Entry 2IZ1 (X-ray diffraction, 2.30 A resolution); this record covers chains A and B.

# Chain A (and B)
Name: 6-phosphogluconate dehydrogenase, decarboxylating
Source organism: Lactococcus lactis
Notes: EC 1.1.1.44; chain B of this document is another copy of the same molecule, construct and numbering; everything in this record applies to it too
UniProt: P96789 (6PGD_LACLM); residue numbers follow UniProt; this construct covers 1-472
Sequence (474 residues; each row starts with the number of its first residue; numbers below 1 keep their minus sign (His-1 is residue -1)):
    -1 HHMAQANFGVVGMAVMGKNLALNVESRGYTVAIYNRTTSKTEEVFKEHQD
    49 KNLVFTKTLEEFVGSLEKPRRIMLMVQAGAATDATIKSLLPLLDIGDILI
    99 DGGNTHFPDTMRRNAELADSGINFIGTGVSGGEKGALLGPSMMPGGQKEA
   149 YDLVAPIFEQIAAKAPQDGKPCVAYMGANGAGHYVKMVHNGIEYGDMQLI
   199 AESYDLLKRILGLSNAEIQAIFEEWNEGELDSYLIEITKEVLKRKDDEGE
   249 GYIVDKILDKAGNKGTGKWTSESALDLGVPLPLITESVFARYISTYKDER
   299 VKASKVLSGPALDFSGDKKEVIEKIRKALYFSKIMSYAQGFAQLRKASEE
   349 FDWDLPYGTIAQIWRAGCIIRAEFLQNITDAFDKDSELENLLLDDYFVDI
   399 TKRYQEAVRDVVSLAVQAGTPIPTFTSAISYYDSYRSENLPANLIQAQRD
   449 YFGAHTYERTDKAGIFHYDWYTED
Not modelled in the structure: -1 to 0, 471-472 (chain B: 471-472)
Differences from the reference sequence: expression tag (-1 to 0); conflict Phe43 (Tyr in P96789)
Residues lining bound ligands:
  - 2'-monophosphoadenosine-5'-diphosphate (ATR): Gly10, Met11, Ala12, Asn33, Arg34, Thr35, Met73, Val74, Gln75, Ala76, Ala79, Thr83, Lys262
  - 3,6,9,12,15,18-hexaoxaicosane-1,20-diol (P33): Pro164, Gln165, Asp229, Glu371
  - 4-phospho-D-erythronohydroxamic acid (RES): Asn102, Ser128, Lys184, His187, Asn188, Glu191, Tyr192, Gly260, Asn261, Lys262, Gly263, Thr264, Arg289, Ile367
Reported in the primary citation:
  - binding site for 4-phospho-D-erythronohydroxamic acid: Asn102, Gly130, Lys184, Asn188, Glu191, Tyr192, Gly263, Thr264, Arg289, Arg447, His453
  - catalytic residues: Lys184 (citing earlier work)
  - catalytic residues: Glu191 (proposed by the authors, not directly observed)

# How chain A and chain B interact
Pairs across the interface - 280 pairs, chain A then chain B:
  Val13(A) with Gly451(B)
  Gly130(A) with Phe450(B)
  Glu131(A) with Phe450(B), hydrogen bond (backbone-backbone); Tyr469(B)
  Lys132(A) with Tyr469(B)
  Glu191(A) with Phe450(B)
  Met195(A) with Ile443(B); Gln446(B); Arg447(B)
  Gln196(A) with Ile443(B)
  Ile198(A) with Leu442(B), hydrophobic; Gln446(B)
  Ala199(A) with Pro439(B); Ile443(B), hydrophobic
  Tyr202(A) with Pro439(B), hydrophobic; Asn441(B); Leu442(B), hydrophobic
  Asp203(A) with Pro439(B)
  Arg207(A) with Asn437(B), hydrogen bond (side chain-backbone)
  Tyr231(A) with Phe450(B)
  Ile235(A) with Tyr449(B), hydrophobic; Phe450(B), hydrophobic
  Thr236(A) with Gln446(B), hydrogen bond
  Glu238(A) with Tyr449(B)
  Val239(A) with Leu442(B), hydrophobic; Ala445(B), hydrophobic; Trp468(B), hydrophobic
  Arg242(A) with Tyr466(B); Asp467(B), hydrogen bond (side chain-backbone); Trp468(B)
  Lys243(A) with Tyr466(B), hydrogen bond (backbone-side chain)
  Asp244(A) with Arg457(B), salt bridge
  Asp245(A) with Arg457(B), salt bridge; Tyr466(B)
  Glu246(A) with Arg457(B); Lys460(B), salt bridge; Phe464(B)
  Ile251(A) with Tyr455(B); Arg457(B); Tyr466(B), hydrophobic; Trp468(B), hydrophobic
  Val252(A) with Asn441(B), hydrogen bond (backbone-side chain)
  Asp253(A) with Thr458(B)
  Lys254(A) with Arg457(B); Thr458(B), hydrogen bond (backbone-backbone)
  Ile255(A) with Asn441(B); Gln444(B); Ala445(B), hydrophobic; Tyr455(B), hydrophobic; Glu456(B); Thr458(B)
  Leu256(A) with Glu456(B), hydrogen bond (backbone-backbone); Arg457(B); Thr458(B)
  Asp257(A) with Glu436(B); Asn437(B); Leu438(B), hydrogen bond (side chain-backbone); Ala440(B); Asn441(B)
  Lys258(A) with Gln444(B), hydrogen bond (backbone-side chain)
  Ala259(A) with Gln444(B)
  Gly260(A) with Gln444(B), hydrogen bond (backbone-side chain); Arg447(B), hydrogen bond (backbone-side chain)
  Asn261(A) with Arg447(B)
  Lys262(A) with His453(B), hydrogen bond
  Lys266(A) with Leu273(B)
  Ser269(A) with Leu273(B)
  Glu270(A) with Glu270(B); Asp274(B)
  Ala272(A) with Tyr290(B)
  Leu273(A) with Lys266(B); Ser269(B); Glu270(B); Leu273(B), hydrophobic; Val286(B), hydrophobic; Phe287(B), hydrophobic; Tyr290(B), hydrogen bond (backbone-side chain)
  Asp274(A) with Lys266(B), salt bridge; Glu270(B)
  Gly276(A) with Tyr290(B); Tyr294(B)
  Val277(A) with Phe287(B); Tyr290(B); Tyr294(B)
  Pro278(A) with Phe287(B), hydrophobic; Ile291(B), hydrophobic; Tyr294(B)
  Leu279(A) with Phe287(B)
  Pro280(A) with Glu284(B); Phe287(B), hydrophobic
  Thr283(A) with Thr283(B); Phe287(B)
  Glu284(A) with Pro280(B); Glu284(B); Ser425(B), hydrogen bond
  Val286(A) with Leu273(B), hydrophobic
  Phe287(A) with Leu273(B), hydrophobic; Val277(B); Pro278(B), hydrophobic; Leu279(B); Pro280(B), hydrophobic; Thr283(B)
  Arg289(A) with Arg447(B)
  Tyr290(A) with Ala272(B); Leu273(B), hydrogen bond (side chain-backbone); Gly276(B); Val277(B)
  Ile291(A) with Pro278(B), hydrophobic; Tyr429(B), hydrophobic; Ser432(B); Tyr433(B)
  Ser292(A) with Ala440(B)
  Tyr294(A) with Gly276(B); Val277(B); Pro278(B)
  Lys295(A) with Glu436(B), hydrogen bond (side chain-backbone); Asn437(B), hydrogen bond
  Glu297(A) with Glu387(B); Asn388(B); Tyr433(B), hydrogen bond
  Arg298(A) with Tyr433(B); Ser435(B), hydrogen bond (side chain-backbone); Glu436(B), hydrogen bond (side chain-backbone); Asn437(B); Leu438(B)
  Val299(A) with Glu436(B)
  Lys300(A) with Glu387(B), salt bridge
  Ala301(A) with Leu391(B), hydrophobic; Tyr433(B)
  Ser302(A) with Arg434(B); Glu436(B)
  Val304(A) with Val396(B), hydrophobic
  Leu305(A) with Leu390(B); Tyr430(B); Arg434(B)
  Ser306(A) with Lys400(B); Gln403(B), hydrogen bond (backbone-side chain); Tyr430(B), hydrogen bond (backbone-side chain); Arg434(B)
  Gly307(A) with Gln403(B); Arg434(B)
  Pro308(A) with Gln403(B); Arg407(B); Arg434(B)
  Lys344(A) with Tyr294(B)
  Ile367(A) with Phe450(B), hydrophobic
  Glu387(A) with Glu297(B); Lys300(B), salt bridge
  Asn388(A) with Glu297(B)
  Leu390(A) with Leu305(B)
  Leu391(A) with Ala301(B), hydrophobic
  Val396(A) with Val304(B); Leu305(B), hydrophobic
  Thr399(A) with Leu305(B)
  Lys400(A) with Ser306(B)
  Gln403(A) with Ser306(B); Gly307(B); Pro308(B)
  Arg407(A) with Pro308(B); Val414(B), hydrogen bond (side chain-backbone); Gln415(B), hydrogen bond (backbone-side chain); Gly417(B)
  Asp408(A) with Gln415(B), hydrogen bond
  Val410(A) with Val414(B), hydrophobic
  Ser411(A) with Ser411(B), hydrogen bond; Gln415(B)
  Val414(A) with Arg407(B), hydrogen bond (backbone-side chain); Val410(B), hydrophobic
  Gln415(A) with Arg407(B), hydrogen bond (side chain-backbone); Asp408(B), hydrogen bond; Ser411(B), hydrogen bond
  Gly417(A) with Arg407(B); Asp431(B); Arg434(B), hydrogen bond (backbone-side chain)
  Pro419(A) with Ser428(B); Asp431(B); Ser432(B); Ser435(B); Leu438(B), hydrophobic
  Ile420(A) with Ser428(B)
  Pro421(A) with Ser428(B)
  Thr424(A) with Thr424(B); Ser428(B), hydrogen bond
  Ser425(A) with Glu284(B)
  Ser428(A) with Pro419(B); Ile420(B); Pro421(B); Thr424(B), hydrogen bond
  Tyr429(A) with Ile291(B), hydrophobic
  Tyr430(A) with Leu305(B); Ser306(B), hydrogen bond (side chain-backbone)
  Asp431(A) with Gly417(B); Pro419(B)
  Ser432(A) with Ile291(B); Arg298(B); Pro419(B)
  Tyr433(A) with Ile291(B); Glu297(B), hydrogen bond; Arg298(B); Ala301(B)
  Arg434(A) with Ser302(B); Leu305(B); Ser306(B); Gly307(B); Pro308(B); Gly417(B), hydrogen bond (side chain-backbone)
  Ser435(A) with Arg298(B), hydrogen bond (backbone-side chain); Pro419(B)
  Glu436(A) with Asp257(B); Lys295(B), hydrogen bond (backbone-side chain); Arg298(B), hydrogen bond (backbone-side chain); Ser302(B)
  Asn437(A) with Arg207(B), hydrogen bond (backbone-side chain); Asp257(B); Lys295(B); Arg298(B)
  Leu438(A) with Asp257(B), hydrogen bond (backbone-side chain); Arg298(B); Pro419(B), hydrophobic
  Pro439(A) with Ala199(B); Tyr202(B), hydrophobic; Asp203(B)
  Ala440(A) with Asp257(B); Ser292(B)
  Asn441(A) with Tyr202(B); Val252(B), hydrogen bond (side chain-backbone); Ile255(B); Asp257(B)
  Leu442(A) with Tyr202(B), hydrophobic; Val239(B), hydrophobic
  Ile443(A) with Met195(B), hydrophobic; Gln196(B); Ala199(B), hydrophobic; Arg289(B)
  Gln444(A) with Ile255(B); Leu256(B); Lys258(B), hydrogen bond (side chain-backbone); Ala259(B); Gly260(B), hydrogen bond (side chain-backbone)
  Ala445(A) with Ile255(B), hydrophobic
  Gln446(A) with Met195(B); Ile198(B); Ile235(B); Thr236(B), hydrogen bond
  Arg447(A) with Met195(B); Gly260(B); Asn261(B); Arg289(B)
  Tyr449(A) with Tyr231(B); Ile235(B), hydrophobic; Glu238(B); Val239(B), hydrophobic
  Phe450(A) with Glu191(B); Met195(B), hydrophobic; Tyr231(B), hydrophobic; Ile367(B), hydrophobic
  Tyr455(A) with Ile251(B); Ile255(B), hydrophobic
  Glu456(A) with Lys254(B); Ile255(B); Leu256(B), hydrogen bond (backbone-backbone)
  Arg457(A) with Asp244(B), salt bridge; Asp245(B), salt bridge; Glu246(B); Ile251(B); Lys254(B); Leu256(B)
  Thr458(A) with Asp253(B); Lys254(B), hydrogen bond (backbone-backbone); Ile255(B)
  Lys460(A) with Glu246(B), salt bridge
  Phe464(A) with Glu246(B)
  Tyr466(A) with Arg242(B); Lys243(B), hydrogen bond (side chain-backbone); Asp245(B); Ile251(B), hydrophobic
  Asp467(A) with Arg242(B)
  Trp468(A) with Val239(B), hydrophobic; Arg242(B), hydrogen bond (backbone-side chain); Ile251(B), hydrophobic
Also at the interface, not in a pair above, chain A (126 interface residues in all): Glu200, Leu232, Arg343, Thr418, Ile427, Asp459, Tyr469
Also at the interface, not in a pair above, chain B (125 interface residues in all): Gly129, Gly130, Leu232, Lys262, Val299, Lys344, Thr399, Thr418, Ile427, Ala452, Asp459

# In short
126 residues of chain A face 125 of chain B across their interface, with 50 hydrogen bonds and 9 salt bridges.
Polar contacts include Asp244(A)-Arg457(B), Asp245(A)-Arg457(B) and Glu246(A)-Lys460(B). Chain A binds
2'-monophosphoadenosine-5'-diphosphate, 4-phospho-D-erythronohydroxamic acid and
3,6,9,12,15,18-hexaoxaicosane-1,20-diol. From the paper: catalytic residues Lys184(A) and Glu191(A); a binding
site for 4-phospho-D-erythronohydroxamic acid at Asn102(A), Gly130(A) and Lys184(A) among others.
Chain A and chain B are both 6-phosphogluconate dehydrogenase, decarboxylating (Lactococcus lactis); the
structure, 6PDH complexed with PEX inhibitor synchrotron data, was determined by X-ray diffraction, deposited
together with 2IYO, 2IYP and 2IZ0.
